PDB entry 3GVM | X-ray diffraction, 2.15 A resolution | chains A and B

Chain A (and B):
Molecule: Putative uncharacterized protein SAG1039
Source organism: Streptococcus agalactiae serogroup V
Notes: chain B of this document is another copy of the same molecule, construct and numbering; everything in this record applies to it too
UniProt: Q8DZR0 (Q8DZR0_STRA5); residues 4-97 here correspond to UniProt positions 3-96 (UniProt number = residue number - 1)
Chain sequence (98 residues; numbered 0 to 97; the number before each row is that of its first residue; numbering starts at 0):
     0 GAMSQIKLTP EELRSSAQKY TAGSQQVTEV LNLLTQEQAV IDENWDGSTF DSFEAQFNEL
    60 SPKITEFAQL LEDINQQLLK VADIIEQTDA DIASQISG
Disordered / not traced: 96-97 (chain B: 0-3)
Construct notes: expression tag (0-3)
What the authors report for this chain:
  - self-association interface (contacts with another copy of this molecule): Tyr-19, Gln-37

Interface between chain A and chain B:
Residue-residue contacts (71):
  Gln-4(A) with Asn-43(B); Trp-44(B); Asp-45(B), hydrogen bond (backbone-backbone); Gly-46(B)
  Ile-5(A) with Asn-43(B); Trp-44(B)
  Lys-6(A) with Glu-42(B), hydrogen bond (side chain-backbone); Asn-43(B), hydrogen bond (backbone-backbone); Asp-45(B), salt bridge
  Leu-7(A) with Asn-43(B)
  Ser-15(A) with Glu-36(B), hydrogen bond
  Lys-18(A) with Leu-32(B); Leu-33(B); Glu-36(B), salt bridge
  Tyr-19(A) with Leu-33(B); Glu-36(B); Gln-37(B), hydrogen bond; Ile-40(B)
  Gly-22(A) with Val-29(B)
  Gln-25(A) with Gln-25(B), hydrogen bond; Val-29(B)
  Val-26(A) with Val-29(B), hydrophobic
  Val-29(A) with Gly-22(B); Gln-25(B); Val-26(B), hydrophobic
  Leu-30(A) with Phe-66(B), hydrophobic
  Leu-33(A) with Lys-18(B); Tyr-19(B); Leu-70(B), hydrophobic
  Glu-36(A) with Ser-15(B), hydrogen bond; Lys-18(B); Tyr-19(B)
  Gln-37(A) with Tyr-19(B), hydrogen bond; Ile-73(B)
  Ile-40(A) with Ser-15(B); Tyr-19(B)
  Glu-42(A) with Lys-6(B)
  Asn-43(A) with Ile-5(B); Lys-6(B), hydrogen bond (backbone-backbone); Leu-7(B)
  Trp-44(A) with Gln-4(B); Ile-5(B)
  Asp-45(A) with Gln-4(B), hydrogen bond (backbone-backbone); Lys-6(B), salt bridge
  Phe-52(A) with Leu-69(B), hydrophobic; Ile-73(B), hydrophobic; Gln-76(B)
  Gln-55(A) with Leu-69(B)
  Phe-56(A) with Phe-66(B), hydrophobic; Leu-69(B)
  Leu-59(A) with Lys-62(B); Glu-65(B); Phe-66(B), hydrophobic
  Lys-62(A) with Leu-59(B)
  Ile-63(A) with Ile-63(B), hydrophobic; Phe-66(B), hydrophobic
  Glu-65(A) with Leu-59(B)
  Phe-66(A) with Leu-30(B), hydrophobic; Phe-56(B), hydrophobic; Leu-59(B); Ile-63(B), hydrophobic
  Leu-69(A) with Phe-52(B), hydrophobic; Gln-55(B); Phe-56(B), hydrophobic
  Leu-70(A) with Val-29(B), hydrophobic; Leu-33(B), hydrophobic; Phe-56(B), hydrophobic
  Asp-72(A) with Phe-52(B)
  Ile-73(A) with Gln-37(B); Phe-52(B), hydrophobic
  Gln-76(A) with Phe-52(B)
Interface residues without a listed pair, chain A (38 interface residues in all): Leu-32, Gly-46, Phe-49, Leu-77, Val-80
Interface residues without a listed pair, chain B (38 interface residues in all): Phe-49, Asp-72, Leu-77, Val-80

In short:
The chain A/chain B interface involves 38 residues from each chain; the contacts include 10 hydrogen bonds and
3 salt bridges. Polar contacts include Lys-6(A)/Asp-45(B), Lys-18(A)/Glu-36(B) and Lys-6(A)/Glu-42(B). From
the paper: a self-association interface involving Tyr-19(A) and Gln-37(A).
Both chains are Putative uncharacterized protein SAG1039 (Streptococcus agalactiae serogroup V). Entry 3GVM
(Structure of the homodimeric WXG-100 family protein from Streptococcus agalactiae) was determined by X-ray
diffraction together with 3GWK from the same study.
